Entry 6OZC (electron microscopy, 3.79 A resolution); this record covers chains B and G of the 18 polymer chains in the assembly.

== Chain B (and G) ==
Molecule: Envelope glycoprotein gp41
Organism: Human immunodeficiency virus 1
Notes: chain G of this document is another copy of the same molecule, construct and numbering; everything in this record applies to it too
Reference sequence: Q2N0S6 (Q2N0S6_9HIV1); residues 512-664 here correspond to UniProt positions 509-661 (UniProt number = residue number - 3)
Sequence (153 residues; row label = number of the first residue in the row):
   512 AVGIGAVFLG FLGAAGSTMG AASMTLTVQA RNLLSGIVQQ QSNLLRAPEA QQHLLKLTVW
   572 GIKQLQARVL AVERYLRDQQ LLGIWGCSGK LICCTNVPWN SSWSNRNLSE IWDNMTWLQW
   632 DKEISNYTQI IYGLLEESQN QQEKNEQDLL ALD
Unresolved in the structure: 512-522, 548-566, 662-664
Differences from the reference sequence: engineered mutation Pro559 (Ile556 in Q2N0S6), Cys605 (Thr602 in Q2N0S6)
Disulfides: Cys598-Cys604
Covalent attachments: N-acetylglucosamine (NAG) linked to Asn611, Asn618, Asn637

== Chain B / chain G interface ==
Residue-residue contacts (25):
  Met535(B) with Asn656(G)
  Thr538(B) with Ile595(G); Glu647(G); Glu648(G), hydrogen bond; Asn651(G)
  Arg542(B) with Gln591(G); Glu647(G), salt bridge
  Leu545(B) with Leu587(G), hydrophobic; Arg588(G); Gln591(G)
  Gly547(B) with Glu584(G); Arg588(G), hydrogen bond (backbone-side chain)
  Lys567(B) with Gln577(G)
  Leu568(B) with Ile573(G), hydrophobic
  Arg579(B) with Glu584(G), salt bridge
  Val583(B) with Val583(G), hydrophobic; Leu587(G), hydrophobic
  Tyr586(B) with Gln591(G)
  Leu587(B) with Leu587(G), hydrophobic
  Ser599(B) with Ser599(G)
  Gly600(B) with Lys655(G), hydrogen bond (backbone-side chain)
  Lys601(B) with Lys655(G), hydrogen bond (backbone-side chain)
  Leu602(B) with Asn651(G)
  Ile603(B) with Lys655(G), hydrogen bond (backbone-side chain); Asp659(G)
Interface residues without a listed pair, chain B (22 interface residues in all): Ser534, Ala541, Ser546, Leu576, Val580, Cys605
Interface residues without a listed pair, chain G (19 interface residues in all): Leu568, Leu576, Val580, Leu581

== In short ==
22 residues of chain B face 19 of chain G across their interface; the contacts include 5 hydrogen bonds and 2
salt bridges. Polar pairs include Arg542(B)-Glu647(G), Arg579(B)-Glu584(G) and Thr538(B)-Glu648(G). Covalently
linked N-acetylglucosamine: at Asn611(B), Asn618(B) and Asn637(B).
Chain B and chain G are both Envelope glycoprotein gp41 (Human immunodeficiency virus 1); the structure, BG505
SOSIP.664 with 2G12 Fab2, was determined by electron microscopy.
